Entry 2V41 (X-ray diffraction, 2.40 A resolution); this record covers chains A and B.

Chain A (and B):
Name: Peroxiredoxin 6.
Organism: Arenicola marina
Notes: EC 1.11.1.15; chain B of this document is another copy of the same molecule, construct and numbering; everything in this record applies to it too
UniProtKB: Q1AN22 (Q1AN22_AREMA); numbering as in UniProt (aligned over 1-220)
Amino-acid sequence (233 residues; numbered 1 to 233; the number before each row is that of its first residue):
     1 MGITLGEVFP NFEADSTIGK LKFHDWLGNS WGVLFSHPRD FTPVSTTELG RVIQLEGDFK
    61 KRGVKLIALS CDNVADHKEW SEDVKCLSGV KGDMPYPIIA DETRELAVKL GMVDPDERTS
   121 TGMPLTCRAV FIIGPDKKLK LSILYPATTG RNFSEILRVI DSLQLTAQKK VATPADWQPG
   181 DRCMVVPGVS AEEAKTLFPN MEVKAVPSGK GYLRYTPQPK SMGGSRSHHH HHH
Disordered / not traced: 1, 222-233
Differences from the reference sequence: engineered mutation Ser45 (Cys in Q1AN22)
Ligand contacts: benzoic acid (BEZ): Pro38, Thr42, Pro43, Val44, Ser45, Glu117, Arg128, Ala147

How chain A and chain B interact:
Residue-residue contacts (111):
  Leu5(A) - Pro115(B)
  Leu5(A) - Cys127(B)  hydrophobic
  Leu5(A) - Leu144(B)
  Leu5(A) - Tyr145(B)
  Leu5(A) - Pro146(B)
  Gly6(A) - Pro115(B)
  Phe41(A) - Ser208(B)
  Phe41(A) - Lys210(B)
  Phe41(A) - Tyr212(B)
  Thr42(A) - Tyr212(B)
  Pro43(A) - Met184(B)  hydrophobic
  Pro43(A) - Val185(B)
  Pro43(A) - Tyr212(B)
  Pro43(A) - Leu213(B)
  Val44(A) - Ala172(B)  hydrophobic
  Val44(A) - Thr173(B)
  Val44(A) - Pro174(B)  hydrophobic
  Val44(A) - Met184(B)  hydrophobic
  Thr46(A) - Tyr212(B)  hydrogen bond
  Thr47(A) - Pro174(B)
  Thr47(A) - Ala175(B)  hydrogen bond (side chain-backbone)
  Glu48(A) - Ala175(B)
  Arg51(A) - Asp176(B)  salt bridge
  Trp80(A) - Tyr212(B)  hydrogen bond
  Glu82(A) - Pro207(B)
  Asp83(A) - Val206(B)
  Asp83(A) - Pro207(B)
  Asp83(A) - Ser208(B)  hydrogen bond
  Asp83(A) - Tyr212(B)  hydrogen bond
  Cys86(A) - Pro207(B)
  Leu87(A) - Tyr215(B)
  Pro115(A) - Leu5(B)
  Pro115(A) - Gly6(B)
  Lys140(A) - Pro146(B)
  Leu141(A) - Leu144(B)
  Leu141(A) - Tyr145(B)  hydrophobic
  Ser142(A) - Ile143(B)
  Ser142(A) - Leu144(B)  hydrogen bond (backbone-backbone)
  Ile143(A) - Ser142(B)
  Leu144(A) - Leu5(B)
  Leu144(A) - Leu141(B)
  Leu144(A) - Ser142(B)  hydrogen bond (backbone-backbone)
  Tyr145(A) - Leu5(B)
  Tyr145(A) - Leu141(B)  hydrophobic
  Tyr145(A) - Glu155(B)  hydrogen bond
  Tyr145(A) - Val159(B)  hydrophobic
  Pro146(A) - Leu5(B)
  Pro146(A) - Lys140(B)
  Pro146(A) - Leu141(B)
  Pro146(A) - Leu163(B)  hydrophobic
  Thr148(A) - Ser162(B)
  Thr148(A) - Leu163(B)
  Thr148(A) - Thr166(B)  hydrogen bond
  Thr148(A) - Ala172(B)
  Thr148(A) - Thr173(B)  hydrogen bond (backbone-backbone)
  Thr149(A) - Val159(B)
  Thr149(A) - Ser162(B)  hydrogen bond
  Thr149(A) - Leu163(B)
  Thr149(A) - Thr173(B)
  Gly150(A) - Arg158(B)  hydrogen bond (backbone-side chain)
  Gly150(A) - Thr173(B)  hydrogen bond (backbone-backbone)
  Arg151(A) - Arg158(B)
  Arg151(A) - Ala175(B)
  Arg151(A) - Asp176(B)  hydrogen bond (backbone-backbone)
  Asn152(A) - Glu155(B)  hydrogen bond
  Asn152(A) - Arg158(B)
  Asn152(A) - Asp176(B)
  Phe153(A) - Asp176(B)
  Glu155(A) - Tyr145(B)  hydrogen bond
  Glu155(A) - Asn152(B)  hydrogen bond
  Arg158(A) - Gly150(B)  hydrogen bond (side chain-backbone)
  Arg158(A) - Arg151(B)
  Arg158(A) - Asn152(B)
  Val159(A) - Tyr145(B)  hydrophobic
  Ser162(A) - Thr149(B)  hydrogen bond
  Leu163(A) - Pro146(B)  hydrophobic
  Leu163(A) - Thr149(B)
  Thr166(A) - Thr148(B)
  Ala172(A) - Val44(B)  hydrophobic
  Ala172(A) - Thr148(B)
  Thr173(A) - Val44(B)
  Thr173(A) - Thr148(B)  hydrogen bond (backbone-backbone)
  Thr173(A) - Thr149(B)
  Thr173(A) - Gly150(B)  hydrogen bond (backbone-backbone)
  Pro174(A) - Val44(B)  hydrophobic
  Pro174(A) - Thr47(B)
  Ala175(A) - Thr47(B)  hydrogen bond (backbone-side chain)
  Ala175(A) - Glu48(B)
  Ala175(A) - Arg151(B)
  Asp176(A) - Arg51(B)  salt bridge
  Asp176(A) - Arg151(B)  hydrogen bond (backbone-backbone)
  Asp176(A) - Asn152(B)
  Asp176(A) - Phe153(B)  hydrogen bond (side chain-backbone)
  Met184(A) - Pro43(B)  hydrophobic
  Met184(A) - Val44(B)  hydrophobic
  Val185(A) - Pro43(B)
  Pro187(A) - Thr42(B)
  Val206(A) - Asp83(B)
  Pro207(A) - Glu82(B)
  Pro207(A) - Asp83(B)
  Pro207(A) - Cys86(B)
  Ser208(A) - Glu79(B)
  Ser208(A) - Asp83(B)  hydrogen bond
  Lys210(A) - Phe41(B)
  Lys210(A) - Glu79(B)  salt bridge
  Tyr212(A) - Phe41(B)
  Tyr212(A) - Thr42(B)
  Tyr212(A) - Pro43(B)
  Tyr212(A) - Thr46(B)
  Tyr212(A) - Trp80(B)  hydrogen bond
  Tyr212(A) - Asp83(B)  hydrogen bond
Interface residues without a listed pair, chain A (58 interface residues in all): Thr4, Glu79, Gly111, Val113, Cys127, Ala147, Lys204, Leu213, Arg214, Tyr215
Interface residues without a listed pair, chain B (59 interface residues in all): Thr4, Leu87, Gly111, Val113, Ala147, Ser154, Pro187, Lys204, Arg214

Summary:
Chain A and chain B form an interface of 58 and 59 residues respectively; the contacts include 27 hydrogen
bonds and 3 salt bridges. Polar pairs include Arg51(A)-Asp176(B), Lys210(A)-Glu79(B) and Thr46(A)-Tyr212(B).
Ligands of chain A: benzoic acid.
Chain A and chain B are both Peroxiredoxin 6. (Arenicola marina); the structure, Crystal Structure of the C45S
mutant of the Peroxiredoxin 6 of Arenicola Marina. Orthorhombic form, was determined by X-ray diffraction,
deposited together with 2V2G and 2V32.
